7ZKO - chains H and A of the 4 polymer chains in the assembly; structure by X-ray diffraction, 2.50 A resolution.

# Chain H
Name: Thrombin heavy chain
From: Homo sapiens
Notes: EC 3.4.21.5
UniProt: P00734 (THRB_HUMAN); the construct lacks a stretch of the UniProt sequence and is renumbered around it, so the offset changes along the chain: 16-36 = UniProt 364-384; 37-60 = UniProt 386-409; 61-77 = UniProt 419-435; 78-97 = UniProt 437-456; 6 more segments
Sequence (259 residues; each row starts with the number of its first residue; note: 4 numbers in that range are skipped by the numbering (no residue carries them; nothing is unmodelled there); a row labelled like 60A-60I holds insertion residues (60A, then the next letters in order)):
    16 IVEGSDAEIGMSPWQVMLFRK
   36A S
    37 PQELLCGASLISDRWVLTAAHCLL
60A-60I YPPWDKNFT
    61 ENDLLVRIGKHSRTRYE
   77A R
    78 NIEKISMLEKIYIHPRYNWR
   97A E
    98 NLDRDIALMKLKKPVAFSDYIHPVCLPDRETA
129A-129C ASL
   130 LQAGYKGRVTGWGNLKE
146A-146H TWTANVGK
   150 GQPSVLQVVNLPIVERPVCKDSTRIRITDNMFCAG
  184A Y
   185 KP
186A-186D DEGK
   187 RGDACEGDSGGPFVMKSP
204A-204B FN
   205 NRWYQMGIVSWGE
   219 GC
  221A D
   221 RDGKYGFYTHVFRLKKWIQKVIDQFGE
Disordered / not traced: 146A-146H, 246-247
Cystine bridges: Cys-42/Cys-58, Cys-168/Cys-182, Cys-191/Cys-220
Covalent attachments: compound 0G6 linked to His-57, Ser-195
Ion coordination: Na+: Arg-221, Lys-224
Residues lining bound ligands: 0G6 (D-phenylalanyl-N-[(2S,3S)-6-{[amino(iminio)methyl]amino}-1-chloro-2-hydroxyhexan-3-yl]-L-prolinamide): Cys-42, Tyr-60A, Trp-60D, Glu-97A, Asn-98, Leu-99, Ile-174, Asp-189, Ala-190, Cys-191, Glu-192, Gly-193, Asp-194, Val-213, Ser-214, Trp-215, Gly-216, Gly-219, Cys-220, Gly-226, Phe-227
Curated features (UniProtKB/Swiss-Prot):
  - region: Ala-183 to Val-200 (High affinity receptor-binding region which is also known as the TP508 peptide)
  - active site (Charge relay system): His-57, Asp-102, Ser-195
  - glycosylation: Asn-60G (N-linked (GlcNAc...) (complex) asparagine)
Reported in the primary citation:
  - binding site for TBA-NNp/DDp: Arg-93, Asn-95, Trp-96, Arg-97

# Chain A
Molecule: TBA-NNp/DDp
Sequence (15 nucleotides; each row starts with the number of its first residue):
     1 GGTTGGTGTGGTTGG
Disordered / not traced: 7-8
Covalent attachments: compound JL0 linked to DG1; compound JKR linked to DG15
Ion coordination: K+: DG1, DG2, DG5, DG10, DG11, DG14, DG15
Residues lining bound ligands: JL0 (3-[13-methyl-5,7,12,14-tetrakis(oxidanylidene)-6,13-diazatetracyclo[6.6.2.04,16.011,15]hexadeca-1(15),2,4(16),8,10-pentaen-6-yl]propyl 3-[5,7,12,14-tetrakis(oxidanylidene)-13-(3-oxidanylpropyl)-6,13-diazatetracyclo[6.6.2.04,16.011,15]hexadeca-1,3,8(16),9,11(15)-pentaen-6-yl]propyl hydrogen phosphate): DG6, DT9, DG10

# Interface between chain H and chain A
Pairs across the interface (18):
  Ile-24(H) with DT3(A), sugar contact
  Thr-74(H) with DG14(A), phosphate contact
  Arg-75(H) with DG2(A), base contact; DT3(A), hydrogen bond to the base; DT4(A), hydrogen bond to the base; DT13(A), base contact; DG14(A), base contact
  Tyr-76(H) with DT12(A), hydrogen bond to the base; DT13(A), hydrogen bond to the sugar
  Glu-77(H) with DT3(A), hydrogen bond to the base
  Arg-77A(H) with DT4(A), hydrogen bond to the base; DG5(A), hydrogen bond to the sugar; DG11(A), base contact; DT13(A), base contact
  Asn-78(H) with DG5(A), phosphate contact
  Ile-79(H) with DT3(A), base contact; DT4(A), sugar contact
  Tyr-117(H) with DT3(A), hydrogen bond to the phosphate
Also at the interface, not in a pair above, chain H (12 interface residues in all): His-71, Ser-72, Ile-82

# Overview
12 residues of chain H and 8 residues of chain A are in contact; the contacts include 8 hydrogen bonds. Polar
contacts include Arg-75(H)/DT3(A), Arg-75(H)/DT4(A) and Tyr-76(H)/DT12(A). Compound 0G6 is covalently linked
to Ser-195(H). Covalently linked compound JL0: at DG1(A). The paper reports a binding site for TBA-NNp/DDp at
Arg-93(H), Asn-95(H) and Trp-96(H) among others.
Chain H is Thrombin heavy chain (Homo sapiens) and chain A is TBA-NNp/DDp; the structure, X-ray structure of
the complex between human alpha thrombin and a pseudo-cyclic thrombin binding aptamer (TBA-NNp/DDp) ..., was
determined by X-ray diffraction together with 7ZKL, 7ZKM and 7ZKN from the same study.
